4B0J - chains S and T; structure by X-ray diffraction, 2.50 A resolution.

# Chain S (and T)
Name: 3-hydroxydecanoyl-[acyl-carrier-protein] dehydratase
Organism: Pseudomonas aeruginosa
Notes: EC 4.2.1.60; chain T of this document is another copy of the same molecule, construct and numbering; everything in this record applies to it too
UniProtKB: O33877 (FABA_PSEAE); residue numbers follow UniProt; this construct covers 1-171
Sequence (171 residues; each row starts with the number of its first residue):
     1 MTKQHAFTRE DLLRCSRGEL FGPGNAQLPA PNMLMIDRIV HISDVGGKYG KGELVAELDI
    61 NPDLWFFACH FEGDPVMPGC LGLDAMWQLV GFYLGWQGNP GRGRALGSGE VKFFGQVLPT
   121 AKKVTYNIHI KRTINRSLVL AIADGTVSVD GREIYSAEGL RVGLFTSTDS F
Not modelled in the structure: 1, 135-137
Small-molecule neighbours:
  - (5-thiophen-2-ylisoxazol-3-yl)methanol (3MQ), molecule 1: His70, Val76, Met77, Gly79, Phe113, Phe114, Gly115, Gln116, Tyr155
  - (5-thiophen-2-ylisoxazol-3-yl)methanol (3MQ), molecule 2: Arg104, Ala105, Leu106, Phe165, Phe171
UniProt features mapped onto this chain:
  - active site: His70
From the paper describing this entry:
  - binding site for (5-thiophen-2-ylisoxazol-3-yl)methanol: Gly79
  - catalytic residues: Asp84 (proposed by the authors, not directly observed)
  - mutagenesis - H70N, H70N/D84N, D84N: abolished catalytic activity

# How chain S and chain T interact
Pairs across the interface - 70 pairs, chain S then chain T:
  Ser16(S) - Glu72(T)
  Arg17(S) - Glu72(T)
  Gln27(S) - Phe71(T)
  Gln27(S) - Glu72(T)  hydrogen bond (side chain-backbone)
  Leu28(S) - Phe71(T)
  Pro29(S) - Cys69(T)
  Pro29(S) - His70(T)
  Pro29(S) - Phe71(T)
  Ala30(S) - Cys69(T)  hydrogen bond (backbone-backbone)
  Ala30(S) - Glu72(T)
  Pro31(S) - Cys69(T)
  Asn32(S) - Cys69(T)
  Met33(S) - Trp65(T)  hydrophobic
  Met33(S) - Cys80(T)  hydrophobic
  Trp65(S) - Met33(T)  hydrophobic
  Trp65(S) - Trp65(T)  hydrophobic
  Cys69(S) - Pro29(T)
  Cys69(S) - Ala30(T)  hydrogen bond (backbone-backbone)
  Cys69(S) - Pro31(T)
  Cys69(S) - Met33(T)  hydrophobic
  His70(S) - Pro29(T)
  Phe71(S) - Gln27(T)
  Phe71(S) - Leu28(T)
  Phe71(S) - Pro29(T)
  Phe71(S) - Gly103(T)
  Phe71(S) - Arg104(T)
  Glu72(S) - Ser16(T)
  Glu72(S) - Arg17(T)
  Glu72(S) - Gln27(T)  hydrogen bond (backbone-side chain)
  Glu72(S) - Ala30(T)
  Asp74(S) - Arg102(T)  salt bridge
  Asp74(S) - Arg104(T)  salt bridge
  Val76(S) - Arg104(T)
  Pro78(S) - Met33(T)  hydrophobic
  Cys80(S) - Met33(T)  hydrophobic
  Cys80(S) - Cys80(T)
  Cys80(S) - Asp84(T)  hydrogen bond
  Cys80(S) - Trp87(T)  hydrophobic
  Leu83(S) - Leu83(T)  hydrophobic
  Asp84(S) - Cys80(T)  hydrogen bond
  Trp87(S) - Phe113(T)  hydrophobic
  Arg102(S) - Asp74(T)  salt bridge
  Gly103(S) - Phe71(T)
  Arg104(S) - Phe71(T)
  Arg104(S) - Asp74(T)  salt bridge
  Arg104(S) - Val76(T)
  Arg104(S) - Gln116(T)  hydrogen bond
  Ala105(S) - Phe113(T)
  Leu106(S) - Val111(T)
  Leu106(S) - Lys112(T)
  Leu106(S) - Phe113(T)  hydrogen bond (backbone-backbone)
  Gly107(S) - Val111(T)
  Gly107(S) - Phe113(T)
  Ser108(S) - Glu110(T)
  Ser108(S) - Val111(T)  hydrogen bond (backbone-backbone)
  Gly109(S) - Gly109(T)
  Gly109(S) - Glu110(T)  hydrogen bond (backbone-backbone)
  Glu110(S) - Ser108(T)
  Glu110(S) - Gly109(T)  hydrogen bond (backbone-backbone)
  Val111(S) - Gly107(T)
  Val111(S) - Ser108(T)  hydrogen bond (backbone-backbone)
  Lys112(S) - Leu106(T)
  Phe113(S) - Trp87(T)  hydrophobic
  Phe113(S) - Ala105(T)
  Phe113(S) - Leu106(T)  hydrogen bond (backbone-backbone)
  Phe113(S) - Gly107(T)
  Gln116(S) - Arg104(T)  hydrogen bond
  Gln116(S) - Thr168(T)  hydrogen bond (side chain-backbone)
  Gln116(S) - Phe171(T)
  Thr168(S) - Gln116(T)  hydrogen bond (backbone-side chain)
Other interface residues (no listed pair), chain S (38 interface residues in all): Leu81, Arg152, Phe171
Other interface residues (no listed pair), chain T (38 interface residues in all): Asn32, Pro78, Leu81, Arg152

# Overview
Chain S and chain T each contribute 38 residues to their interface; the contacts include 16 hydrogen bonds and
4 salt bridges. Polar contacts include Asp74(S)-Arg102(T), Asp74(S)-Arg104(T) and Gln27(S)-Glu72(T). Ligands
of chain S: (5-thiophen-2-ylisoxazol-3-yl)methanol. The paper reports the catalytic residue Asp84(S); H70N,
H70N/D84N and D84N of chain S abolish catalytic activity.
Both chains are 3-hydroxydecanoyl-[acyl-carrier-protein] dehydratase (Pseudomonas aeruginosa). Entry 4B0J
(Crystal Structure of 3-hydroxydecanoyl-Acyl Carrier Protein Dehydratase (FabA) from Pseudomonas aeruginosa in
complex with 5-(2- thienyl)-3-isoxazolyl ...) was determined by X-ray diffraction together with 4FQ9, 4B0B,
4B0C, 4B0I and 4B8U from the same study.
